Entry 8CVZ (electron microscopy, 3.52 A resolution); this record covers chains C and D of the 10 polymer chains in the assembly.

Chain C (and D):
Molecule: Glycogen [starch] synthase, muscle
Source organism: Homo sapiens
Notes: EC 2.4.1.11; chain D of this document is another copy of the same molecule, construct and numbering; everything in this record applies to it too
UniProtKB: P13807 (GYS1_HUMAN); residue numbers follow UniProt; this construct covers 1-634
Amino-acid sequence (634 residues; row label = number of the first residue in the row):
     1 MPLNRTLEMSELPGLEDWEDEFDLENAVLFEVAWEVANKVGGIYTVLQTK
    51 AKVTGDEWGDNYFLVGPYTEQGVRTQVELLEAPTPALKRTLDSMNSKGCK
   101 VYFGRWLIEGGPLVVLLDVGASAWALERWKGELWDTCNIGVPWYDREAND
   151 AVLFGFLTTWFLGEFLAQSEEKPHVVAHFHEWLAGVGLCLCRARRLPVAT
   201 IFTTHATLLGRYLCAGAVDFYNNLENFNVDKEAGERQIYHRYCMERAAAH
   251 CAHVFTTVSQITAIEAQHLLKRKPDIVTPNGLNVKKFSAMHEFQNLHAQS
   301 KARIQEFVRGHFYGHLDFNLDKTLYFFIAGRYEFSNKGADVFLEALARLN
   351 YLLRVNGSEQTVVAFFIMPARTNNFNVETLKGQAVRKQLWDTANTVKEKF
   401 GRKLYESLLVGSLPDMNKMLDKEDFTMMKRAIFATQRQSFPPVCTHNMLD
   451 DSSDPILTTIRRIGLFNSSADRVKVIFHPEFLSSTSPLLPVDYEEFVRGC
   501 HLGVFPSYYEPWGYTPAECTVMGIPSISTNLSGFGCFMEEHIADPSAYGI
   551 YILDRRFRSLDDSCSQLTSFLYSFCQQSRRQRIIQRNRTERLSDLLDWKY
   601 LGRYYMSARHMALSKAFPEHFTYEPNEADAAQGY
Unresolved in the structure: 1-21, 288-292, 627-634 (chain D: 1-21, 288-292, 628-634)
Sequence notes: engineered mutation E8 (Ser in P13807), E11 (Ser in P13807)
Swiss-Prot annotation at these positions:
  - binding site (UDP): K39, R331, T515
  - binding site (UDP-alpha-D-glucose): H205, R211, R331, E510, W512, G513
  - binding site (alpha-D-glucose 6-phosphate): H291, E292, Q294, H297, K301, H501, R582, R586
  - modified residue: S412 (Phosphoserine)
What the authors report for this chain:
  - self-association interface (contacts with another copy of this molecule): E70 to T75, W106 to I108, S484 to L488
  - mutagenesis - S8E/S11E: increased catalytic activity

Interface between chain C and chain D:
Residue-residue contacts - 24 pairs, chain C then chain D:
  V73(C) - F433(D)
  R74(C) - F433(D)
  T75(C) - R430(D)
  T75(C) - F433(D)
  V77(C) - F433(D)
  E78(C) - K429(D)  salt bridge
  E78(C) - F433(D)
  L107(C) - T426(D)  hydrogen bond (backbone-side chain)
  L107(C) - K429(D)
  L107(C) - R430(D)
  I108(C) - R430(D)
  T426(C) - L107(D)  hydrogen bond (side chain-backbone)
  K429(C) - E78(D)  salt bridge
  K429(C) - L107(D)
  R430(C) - Y44(D)  hydrogen bond
  R430(C) - T75(D)
  R430(C) - Q76(D)  hydrogen bond
  R430(C) - L107(D)
  F433(C) - R74(D)
  F433(C) - T75(D)
  F433(C) - V77(D)
  F433(C) - E78(D)
  F433(C) - L107(D)  hydrophobic
  P487(C) - T485(D)
Interface residues without a listed pair, chain C (19 interface residues in all): Q48, Q76, R105, K387, Q436, S484, T485
Interface residues without a listed pair, chain D (19 interface residues in all): V73, I108, K387, A434, Q436, S484, P487

Overview:
Chain C and chain D each contribute 19 residues to their interface; the contacts include 4 hydrogen bonds and
2 salt bridges. Among the polar pairs are E78(C)-K429(D), L107(C)-T426(D) and R430(C)-Y44(D). From the paper:
S8E/S11E of chain C increase catalytic activity; a self-association interface involving E70(C), W106(C) and
S484(C).
Chain C and chain D are both Glycogen [starch] synthase, muscle (Homo sapiens); the structure, Human
glycogenin-1 and glycogen synthase-1 complex in the apo ordered state, was determined by electron microscopy
together with 8CVX and 8CVY from the same study.
